Entry 4NXN (X-ray diffraction, 3.54 A resolution); this record covers chains A and P of the 21 polymer chains in the assembly.

Chain A:
Molecule: 16S rRNA
Organism: Thermus thermophilus
Sequence (1522 nucleotides; row label = number of the first residue in the row; note: 42 numbers in that range are skipped by the numbering (no residue carries them; nothing is unmodelled there); a row labelled like 190A-190L holds insertion residues (190A, then the next letters in order); numbering starts at 0):
     0 UUUGUUGGAG AGUUUGAUCC UGGCUCAGGG UGAACGCUGG CGGCGUGCCU AAGACAUGCA
    60 AGUCGUGCGG G
    73 CCGCGGGGUU UU
    88 ACUCCG
    95 UGGUC
   101 AGCGGCGGAC GGGUGAGUAA CGCGUGGGU
  129A G
   130 ACCUACCCGG AAGAGGGGGA CAACCCGGGG AAACUCGGGC UAAUCCCCCA UGUGGACCCG
   190 C
190A-190L CCCUUGGGGUGU
   191 GUCCAAAGGG CUUU
   216 GCCCGCUUCC GGAUGGGCCC GCGUCCCAUC AGCUAGUUGG UGGGGUAAUG GCCCACCAAG
   276 GCGACGACGG GUAGCCGGUC UGAGAGGAUG GCCGGCCACA GGGGCACUGA GACACGGGCC
   336 CCACUCCUAC GGGAGGCAGC AGUUAGGAAU CUUCCGCAAU GGGCGCAAGC CUGACGGAGC
   396 GACGCCGCUU GGAGGAAGAA GCCCUUCGGG GUGUAAACUC CUGAA
   442 CCCGGGACGA AACCCCCGAC GA
   474 GGGGACUGAC GGUACCGGG
   494 GUAAUAGCGC CGGCCAACUC CGUGCCAGCA GCCGCGGUAA UACGGAGGGC GCGAGCGUUA
   554 CCCGGAUUCA CUGGGCGUAA AGGGCGUGUA GGCGGCCUGG GGCGUCCCAU GUGAAAGACC
   614 ACGGCUCAAC CGUGGGGGAG CGUGGGAUAC GCUCAGGCUA GACGGUGGGA GAGGGUGGUG
   674 GAAUUCCCGG AGUAGCGGUG AAAUGCGCAG AUACCGGGAG GAACGCCGAU GGCGAAGGCA
   734 GCCACCUGGU CCACCCGUGA CGCUGAGGCG CGAAAGCGUG GGGAGCAAAC CGGAUUAGAU
   794 ACCCGGGUAG UCCACGCCCU AAACGAUGCG CGCUAGGUCU CUGGGUCU
   848 CCUGGGGGCC GAAGCUAACG CGUUAAGCGC GCCGCCUGGG GAGUACGGCC GCAAGGCUGA
   908 AACUCAAAGG AAUUGACGGG GGCCCGCACA AGCGGUGGAG CAUGUGGUUU AAUUCGAAGX
   968 AACGCGAAGA ACCUUACCAG GCCUUGACAU GCUAGG
 1003A G
  1004 AACCCGGGUG AAAGCCUGGG GUGCCCC
1030A-1030D GCGA
  1031 GGGGAGCCCU AGCACAGGUG CUGCAUGGCC GUCGUCAGCU CGUGCCGUGA GGUGUUGGGU
  1091 UAAGUCCCGC AACGAGCGCA ACCCCCGCCG UUAGUUGCCA GCGGUUCGGC CGGGCACUCU
  1151 AACGGGACUG CCCGCGAAA
  1171 GCGGGAGGAA GGAGGGGACG ACGUCUGGUC AGCAUGGCCC UUACGGCCUG GGCGACACAC
  1231 GUGCUACAAU GCCCACUACA AAGCGAUGCC ACCCGGCAAC GGGGAGCUAA UCGCAAAAAG
  1291 GUGGGCCCAG UUCGGAUUGG GGUCUGCAAC CCGACCCCAU GAAGCCGGAA UCGCUAGUAA
  1351 UCGCGGAUCA G
 1361A C
  1362 CAUGCCGCGG UGAAUACGUU CCCGGGCCUU GUACACACXG CCXGUXACGC CAUGGGAGCG
  1422 GGCUCUACCC GAAGUCGCCG GG
  1446 AGCCUACGGG
  1459 CAGGCGCCGA GGGUAGGGCC CGUGACUGGG GCGAAGUCGU AACAAGGUAG CUGUACCGGA
  1519 AGGUGCGGCU GGAUCCACUC CUUUCU
Unresolved in the structure: 0-4, 1534-1538
Modified residues: PSU (pseudouridine-5'-monophosphate) at position 516, M2G (N2-dimethylguanosine-5'-monophosphate) at position 966, 5MC (5-methylcytidine-5'-monophosphate) at position 967, 2MG (2N-methylguanosine-5'-monophosphate) at position 1207, 5MC (5-methylcytidine-5'-monophosphate) at position 1400, 4OC (4n,o2'-methylcytidine-5'-monophosphate) at position 1402, 5MC (5-methylcytidine-5'-monophosphate) at position 1404, 5MC (5-methylcytidine-5'-monophosphate) at position 1407, UR3 (3-methyluridine-5'-monophoshate) at position 1498, MA6 (6N-dimethyladenosine-5'-monophoshate) at position 1518, MA6 (6N-dimethyladenosine-5'-monophoshate) at position 1519, PSU (pseudouridine-5'-monophosphate) at position 1540, PSU (pseudouridine-5'-monophosphate) at position 1541
Bound ions: Mg2+ site 1 near U5 (its only coordinating residue here); Mg2+ site 2: G11, G22; Mg2+ site 3 near G21 (its only coordinating residue here); Mg2+ site 4: C48, G115; Mg2+ site 5 near A53 (its only coordinating residue here); Mg2+ site 6: A59, U387; Mg2+ site 7: G61, U62; Mg2+ site 8: G97, U98; Mg2+ site 9 near G107 (its only coordinating residue here); Mg2+ site 10 near G117 (its only coordinating residue here); Mg2+ site 11: C121, G124, U125; Mg2+ site 12 near U129 (its only coordinating residue here); 101 more Mg2+ sites not listed
Small-molecule neighbours: streptomycin (SRY): U12, U14, C526, G527, C912, A913, A914, A915, C1490, G1491

Chain P:
Molecule: ribosomal protein S16
Organism: Thermus thermophilus
UniProt: Q5SJH3 (RS16_THET8); residues 1-88 here = UniProt positions 1-88
Sequence (88 residues; row label = number of the first residue in the row):
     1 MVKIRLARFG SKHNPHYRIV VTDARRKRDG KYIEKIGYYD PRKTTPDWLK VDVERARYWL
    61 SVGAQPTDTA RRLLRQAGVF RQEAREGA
Unresolved in the structure: 84-88

Chain A / chain P interface:
Residue-residue contacts (87; chain A residue first):
  C43(A) with Lys12(P), phosphate contact; His13(P), phosphate contact
  G44(A) with Lys12(P), hydrogen bond to the phosphate
  C110(A) with Arg25(P), hydrogen bond to the sugar
  G112(A) with Lys27(P), salt bridge to the phosphate
  A134(A) with Met1(P), base contact; Arg25(P), base contact
  C135(A) with Met1(P), hydrogen bond to the base
  C136(A) with Met1(P), sugar contact; Gly63(P), hydrogen bond to the sugar; Gln65(P), hydrogen bond to the sugar
  C137(A) with Ser61(P), hydrogen bond to the sugar; Gly63(P), sugar contact
  G227(A) with Val62(P), hydrogen bond to the base
  A228(A) with Val2(P), sugar contact; Tyr58(P), sugar contact; Trp59(P), sugar contact; Val62(P), sugar contact
  U229(A) with Asp23(P), sugar contact; Ile33(P), sugar contact; Trp59(P), phosphate contact
  G230(A) with Asp23(P), sugar contact; Arg25(P), hydrogen bond to the sugar; Arg26(P), salt bridge to the phosphate
  G309(A) with Lys27(P), phosphate contact; Gly30(P), phosphate contact; Lys31(P), phosphate contact
  G310(A) with Arg26(P), phosphate contact; Lys27(P), salt bridge to the phosphate; Gly30(P), phosphate contact; Lys31(P), hydrogen bond to the phosphate
  C311(A) with Arg26(P), salt bridge to the phosphate
  A374(A) with Tyr17(P), hydrogen bond to the sugar
  U375(A) with Leu6(P), hydrogen bond to the sugar; Tyr17(P), sugar contact; Arg28(P), hydrogen bond to the base; Thr69(P), hydrogen bond to the phosphate
  G376(A) with Arg5(P), hydrogen bond to the phosphate; Leu6(P), hydrogen bond to the phosphate; Arg28(P), sugar contact; Thr67(P), hydrogen bond to the phosphate
  G377(A) with Lys3(P), salt bridge to the phosphate; Arg5(P), salt bridge to the phosphate; Ala24(P), sugar contact; Thr67(P), phosphate contact
  C390(A) with Arg28(P), hydrogen bond to the phosphate
  G391(A) with Arg8(P), phosphate contact; Arg28(P), salt bridge to the phosphate
  G392(A) with Arg8(P), salt bridge to the phosphate; Lys12(P), phosphate contact; His13(P), hydrogen bond to the phosphate
  A393(A) with Lys12(P), salt bridge to the phosphate; His13(P), salt bridge to the phosphate
  C449(A) with Arg42(P), base contact
  G450(A) with Pro15(P), sugar contact; Pro41(P), sugar contact; Arg42(P), sugar contact; Lys43(P), salt bridge to the phosphate
  A452(A) with Lys43(P), phosphate contact; Arg72(P), salt bridge to the phosphate
  A453(A) with Asp68(P), hydrogen bond to the sugar; Arg72(P), sugar contact
  C454(A) with Asp68(P), sugar contact
  G462(A) with Gln82(P), base contact
  A463(A) with Arg75(P), salt bridge to the phosphate; Phe80(P), sugar contact; Arg81(P), hydrogen bond to the phosphate; Gln82(P), hydrogen bond to the sugar
  G474(A) with Arg75(P), salt bridge to the phosphate; Arg81(P), hydrogen bond to the phosphate
  A608(A) with Arg18(P), hydrogen bond to the sugar; Tyr32(P), sugar contact
  A609(A) with Arg18(P), salt bridge to the phosphate
  G616(A) with Thr45(P), sugar contact
  G617(A) with Thr44(P), sugar contact; Thr45(P), sugar contact
  C623(A) with Ser11(P), sugar contact
  C624(A) with Phe9(P), phosphate contact; Ser11(P), sugar contact; Asn14(P), sugar contact; His16(P), sugar contact
  G625(A) with Phe9(P), phosphate contact; His16(P), sugar contact
  U626(A) with Arg18(P), salt bridge to the phosphate; Tyr38(P), sugar contact
  G627(A) with Lys35(P), salt bridge to the phosphate; Lys50(P), salt bridge to the phosphate
Interface residues without a listed pair, chain A (47 interface residues in all): G111, G231, G378, A451, G475, C483, A607
Interface residues without a listed pair, chain P (52 interface residues in all): Gly10, Asp29, Tyr39, Gly78, Glu83

In short:
The interface between chain A and chain P involves 47 residues on one side and 52 on the other; the contacts
include 23 hydrogen bonds and 18 salt bridges. Polar contacts include C135(A)-Met1(P), G227(A)-Val62(P) and
U375(A)-Arg28(P). Chain A binds streptomycin.
Chain A is 16S rRNA and chain P is ribosomal protein S16, both from Thermus thermophilus; the structure,
Crystal Structure of the 30S ribosomal subunit from a GidB (RsmG) mutant of Thermus thermophilus (HB8) ...,
was determined by X-ray diffraction.
